PDB entry 9JSM | electron microscopy, 3.73 A resolution | chains E and F of the 7 polymer chains in the assembly

Chain E:
Name: Iota toxin component Ib
Source organism: Clostridium perfringens
UniProtKB: Q46221 (Q46221_CLOPF); residue numbers follow UniProt; this construct covers 216-742
Amino-acid sequence (527 residues; numbered 216 to 742; the number before each row is that of its first residue):
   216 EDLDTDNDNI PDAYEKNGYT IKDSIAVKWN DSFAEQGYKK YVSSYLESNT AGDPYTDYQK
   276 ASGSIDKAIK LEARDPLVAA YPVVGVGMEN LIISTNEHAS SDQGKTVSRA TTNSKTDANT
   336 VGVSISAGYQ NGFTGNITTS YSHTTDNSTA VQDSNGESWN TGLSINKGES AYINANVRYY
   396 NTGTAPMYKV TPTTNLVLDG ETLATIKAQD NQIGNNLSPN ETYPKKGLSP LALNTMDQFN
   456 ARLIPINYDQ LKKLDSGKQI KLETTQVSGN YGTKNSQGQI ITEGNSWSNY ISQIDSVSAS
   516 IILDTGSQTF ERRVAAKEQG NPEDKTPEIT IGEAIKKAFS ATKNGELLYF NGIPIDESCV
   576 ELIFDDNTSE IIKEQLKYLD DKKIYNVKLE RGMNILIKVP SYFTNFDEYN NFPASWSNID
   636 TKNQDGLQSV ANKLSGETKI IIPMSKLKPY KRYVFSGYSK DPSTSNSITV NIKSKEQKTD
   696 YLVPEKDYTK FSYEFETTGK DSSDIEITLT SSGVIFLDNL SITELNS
Disordered / not traced: 311-384, 454-456
Metal / ion sites: Ca2+ site 1: Asp219, Asp221, Asp223, Ile225, Glu230; Ca2+ site 2: Asp221, Asp223, Glu230, Ser259, Glu262, Asp272; Ca2+ site 3: Asp622, Gln643, Val645, Asp733

Chain F:
Name: Iota toxin component Ib
Source organism: Clostridium perfringens
UniProtKB: Q46221 (Q46221_CLOPF); numbering as in UniProt (aligned over 216-745)
Amino-acid sequence (530 residues; numbered 216 to 745; the number before each row is that of its first residue):
   216 EDLDTDNDNI PDAYEKNGYT IKDSIAVKWN DSFAEQGYKK YVSSYLESNT AGDPYTDYQK
   276 ASGSIDKAIK LEARDPLVAA FPVVGVGMEN LIISTNEHAS SDQGKTVSRA TTNSKTDANT
   336 VGVSISAGYQ NGFTGNITTS YSHTTDNSTA VQDSNGESWN TGLSINKGES AYINANVRYY
   396 NTGTAPMYKV TPTTNLVLDG ETLATIKAQD NQIGNNLSPN ETYPKKGLSP LALNTMDQFN
   456 ARLIPINYDQ LKKLDSGKQI KLETTQVSGN YGTKNSQGQI ITEGNSWSNY ISQIDSVSAS
   516 IILDTGSQTF ERRVAAKEQG NPEDKTPEIT IGEAIKKAFS ATKNGELLYF NGIPIDESCV
   576 ELIFDDNTSE IIKEQLKYLD DKKIYNVKLE RGMNILIKVP SYFTNFDEYN NFPASWSNID
   636 TKNQDGLQSV ANKLSGETKI IIPMSKLKPY KRYVFSGYSK DPSTSNSITV NIKSKEQKTD
   696 YLVPEKDYTK FSYEFETTGK DSSDIEITLT SSGVIFLDNL SITELNSTPE
Disordered / not traced: 309-324, 381-387, 450-456
Construct notes: conflict Phe296 (Tyr in Q46221)
Metal / ion sites: Ca2+ site 1: Asp221, Asp223, Glu230, Ser259, Glu262, Asp272; Ca2+ site 2: Asp221, Asp223, Ile225, Glu230; Ca2+ site 3: Asn620, Asp622, Val645, Asp733

Chain E / chain F interface:
Residue-residue contacts - 36 pairs, chain E then chain F:
  Ile236(E) - Glu538(F)
  Lys237(E) - Glu538(F)
  Asp238(E) - Glu538(F)
  Ser239(E) - Thr220(F)
  Tyr253(E) - Glu538(F)
  Lys282(E) - Gln508(F)
  Ala283(E) - Ser507(F)
  Leu286(E) - Glu533(F)
  Arg289(E) - Asn536(F)
  Asn391(E) - Thr417(F)  hydrogen bond
  Tyr403(E) - Ser507(F)
  Asp425(E) - Lys422(F)
  Asn426(E) - Thr420(F)
  Asn426(E) - Lys422(F)
  Gln427(E) - Thr420(F)
  Ile428(E) - Gln481(F)  hydrogen bond (backbone-side chain)
  Gly429(E) - Gln481(F)
  Asn430(E) - Gln481(F)  hydrogen bond (backbone-side chain)
  Asn430(E) - Val482(F)
  Asn430(E) - Ser483(F)  hydrogen bond
  Asn430(E) - Ser503(F)
  Asn431(E) - Ser503(F)  hydrogen bond (side chain-backbone)
  Asn431(E) - Ile506(F)
  Asn431(E) - Ser507(F)
  Tyr438(E) - Gln481(F)
  Leu443(E) - Thr479(F)
  Ser444(E) - Thr417(F)
  Ser444(E) - Glu478(F)
  Pro445(E) - Thr417(F)
  Leu446(E) - Thr420(F)
  Ala447(E) - Thr420(F)
  Gln494(E) - Pro269(F)  hydrogen bond (side chain-backbone)
  Ile495(E) - Asn504(F)
  Ile495(E) - Tyr505(F)  hydrophobic
  Ile495(E) - Gln508(F)
  Thr497(E) - Asn504(F)  hydrogen bond
Interface residues without a listed pair, chain E (35 interface residues in all): Gln251, Gly252, Asp281, Ile307, Leu432, Ser433, Pro439, Lys489
Interface residues without a listed pair, chain F (29 interface residues in all): Leu261, Glu262, Thr408, Asn410, Glu416, Ala419, Thr480, Tyr486, Ser511, Pro537

Summary:
The interface between chain E and chain F involves 35 residues on one side and 29 on the other; the contacts
include 7 hydrogen bonds. Among the polar pairs are Asn391(E)-Thr417(F), Ile428(E)-Gln481(F) and
Asn430(E)-Gln481(F). Asp219(E), Asp221(E), Asp223(E), Ile225(E) and Glu230(E) coordinate Ca2+ site 1.
Chain E is Iota toxin component Ib and chain F is Iota toxin component Ib, both from Clostridium perfringens;
the structure, Clostridium perfringens iota toxin pore Ib in prepore VI state, was determined by electron
microscopy.
